6XWD - chains A and P; structure by X-ray diffraction, 1.60 A resolution.

Chain A:
Protein: 14-3-3 protein sigma
From: Homo sapiens
UniProtKB: P31947 (1433S_HUMAN); residue numbers follow UniProt; this construct covers 1-231
Chain sequence (236 residues; row label = number of the first residue in the row; numbers below 1 keep their minus sign (Gly-4 is residue -4)):
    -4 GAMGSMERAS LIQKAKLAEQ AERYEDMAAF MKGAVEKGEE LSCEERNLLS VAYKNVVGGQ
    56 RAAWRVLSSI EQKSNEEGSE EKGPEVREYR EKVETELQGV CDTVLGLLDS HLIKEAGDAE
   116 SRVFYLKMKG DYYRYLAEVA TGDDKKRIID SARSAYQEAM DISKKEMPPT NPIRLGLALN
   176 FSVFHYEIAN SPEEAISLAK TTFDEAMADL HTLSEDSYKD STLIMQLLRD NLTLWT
Construct notes: expression tag (-4 to 0)
Bound ions: Mg2+ site 1 near Glu2 (its only coordinating residue here); Na+ site 1: Gln8, Lys77, Glu80; Mg2+ site 2: Glu35, Glu110, Glu188; Na+ site 2: Glu75, Glu161
Curated features (UniProtKB/Swiss-Prot):
  - site (Interaction with phosphoserine on interacting protein): Arg56, Arg129
  - modified residue (Phosphoserine): Ser5, Ser74

Chain P:
Protein: Amino peptidase N 38-46
Chain sequence (9 residues; each row starts with the number of its first residue):
    38 NKNANSSPV
Unresolved in the structure: 38
Modified positions: Ser43 (phosphoserine; SEP)
Reported in the primary citation:
  - post-translational modification sites: Ser43
  - binding site for 14-3-3 protein sigma (chain A): Ser43

Chain A / chain P interface:
Residue-residue contacts - 28 pairs, chain A then chain P:
  Asn42(A) - Val46(P)
  Ser45(A) - Val46(P)  hydrogen bond (side chain-backbone)
  Lys49(A) - Ser44(P)
  Lys49(A) - Pro45(P)
  Lys49(A) - Val46(P)
  Arg56(A) - Lys39(P)
  Arg56(A) - Ser43(P)
  Arg60(A) - Lys39(P)
  Lys122(A) - Ser44(P)  hydrogen bond
  Lys122(A) - Val46(P)  hydrogen bond (side chain-backbone)
  Arg129(A) - Ser43(P)
  Tyr130(A) - Ser43(P)
  Gly171(A) - Ser44(P)
  Leu174(A) - Asn42(P)
  Leu174(A) - Ser43(P)
  Leu174(A) - Ser44(P)
  Asn175(A) - Ser43(P)
  Asn175(A) - Ser44(P)  hydrogen bond
  Val178(A) - Asn42(P)
  Glu182(A) - Asn40(P)  hydrogen bond
  Glu182(A) - Ala41(P)  hydrogen bond (side chain-backbone)
  Ile219(A) - Pro45(P)
  Leu222(A) - Ser43(P)
  Leu222(A) - Pro45(P)
  Asp225(A) - Asn42(P)
  Asn226(A) - Ala41(P)
  Asn226(A) - Asn42(P)  hydrogen bond (side chain-backbone)
  Trp230(A) - Ala41(P)  hydrophobic
Interface residues without a listed pair, chain A (22 interface residues in all): Val46, Phe119, Ile168, Leu229
The authors on this interface:
  - interface residues, chain P: Ser43(P)

Overview:
22 residues of chain A and 8 residues of chain P are in contact; the contacts include 7 hydrogen bonds. Polar
pairs include Ser45(A)-Val46(P), Lys122(A)-Ser44(P) and Lys122(A)-Val46(P). Gln8(A), Lys77(A) and Glu80(A)
form the Na+ site 1. From the paper: a binding site for 14-3-3 protein sigma (chain A) at Ser43(P); the
interface residue Ser43(P).
Here chain A is 14-3-3 protein sigma (Homo sapiens) and chain P is Amino peptidase N 38-46. Entry 6XWD (14-3-3
sigma bound to canonical mono-phosphorylated aminopeptidase N (APN, CD13) binding motif) was determined by
X-ray diffraction (same publication as 7AEW).
